PDB entry 8F41 | electron microscopy, 3.90 A resolution | chains I and H of the 12 polymer chains in the assembly

Chain I (and H):
Molecule: 3-methylcrotonyl-CoA carboxylase, alpha-subunit
Organism: Leishmania tarentolae
Notes: EC 6.4.1.4; chain H of this document is another copy of the same molecule, construct and numbering; everything in this record applies to it too
UniProtKB: A0A640KPA4 (A0A640KPA4_LEITA); residues 10-687 here correspond to UniProt positions 55-732 (UniProt number = residue number + 45)
Sequence (678 residues; each row starts with the number of its first residue):
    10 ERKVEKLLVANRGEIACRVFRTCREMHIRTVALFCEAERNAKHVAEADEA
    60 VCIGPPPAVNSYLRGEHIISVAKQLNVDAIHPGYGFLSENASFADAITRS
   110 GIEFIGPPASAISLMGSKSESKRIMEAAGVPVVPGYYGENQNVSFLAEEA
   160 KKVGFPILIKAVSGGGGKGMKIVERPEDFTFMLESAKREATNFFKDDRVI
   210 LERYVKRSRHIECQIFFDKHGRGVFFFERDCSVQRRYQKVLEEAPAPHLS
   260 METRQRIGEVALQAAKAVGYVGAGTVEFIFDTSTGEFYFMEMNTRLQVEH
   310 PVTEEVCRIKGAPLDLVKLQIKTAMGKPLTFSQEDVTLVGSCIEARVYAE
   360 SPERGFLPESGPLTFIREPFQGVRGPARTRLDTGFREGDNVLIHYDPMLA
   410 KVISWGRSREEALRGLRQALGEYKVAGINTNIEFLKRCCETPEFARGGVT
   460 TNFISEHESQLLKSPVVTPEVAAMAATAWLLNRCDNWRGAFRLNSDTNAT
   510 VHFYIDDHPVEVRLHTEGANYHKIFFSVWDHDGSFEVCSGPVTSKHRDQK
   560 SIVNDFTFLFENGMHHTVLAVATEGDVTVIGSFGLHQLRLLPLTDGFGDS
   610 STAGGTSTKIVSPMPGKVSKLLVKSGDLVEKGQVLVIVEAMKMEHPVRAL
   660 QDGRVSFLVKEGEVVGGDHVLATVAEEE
Ligand contacts: BTI (5-(hexahydro-2-oxo-1H-thieno[3,4-d]imidazol-6-yl)pentanal): P624, A649, M650
What the authors report for this chain:
  - self-association interface (contacts with another copy of this molecule): R231, K319, L338 to D344
  - post-translational modification sites: K651 (by similarity / conservation)

Interface between chain I and chain H:
Contacting residue pairs (4):
  R184(I) with R184(H)
  H257(I) with E261(H), salt bridge
  M260(I) with M260(H), hydrophobic
  E261(I) with H257(H), salt bridge
Other interface residues (no listed pair), chain I (5 interface residues in all): R455
Other interface residues (no listed pair), chain H (6 interface residues in all): L258, R455

Summary:
5 residues of chain I and 6 residues of chain H are in contact, with 2 salt bridges. The salt-bridged pair is
H257(I)-E261(H). Chain I binds compound BTI. The paper reports a modification site at K651(I); a
self-association interface involving R231(I), K319(I) and L338(I).
Both chains are 3-methylcrotonyl-CoA carboxylase, alpha-subunit (Leishmania tarentolae). Entry 8F41
(3-methylcrotonyl-CoA carboxylase in filament, alpha-subunit centered) was determined by electron microscopy
(same publication as 8F3D).
